PDB entry 8YO5 | electron microscopy, 3.93 A resolution | chains A and C of the 4 polymer chains in the assembly

Chain A:
Name: DNA topoisomerase medium subunit
From: Escherichia phage T4
Notes: EC 5.6.2.2
UniProtKB: P07065 (TOP5_BPT4); residue numbers follow UniProt; this construct covers 1-442
Amino-acid sequence (452 residues; each row starts with the number of its first residue):
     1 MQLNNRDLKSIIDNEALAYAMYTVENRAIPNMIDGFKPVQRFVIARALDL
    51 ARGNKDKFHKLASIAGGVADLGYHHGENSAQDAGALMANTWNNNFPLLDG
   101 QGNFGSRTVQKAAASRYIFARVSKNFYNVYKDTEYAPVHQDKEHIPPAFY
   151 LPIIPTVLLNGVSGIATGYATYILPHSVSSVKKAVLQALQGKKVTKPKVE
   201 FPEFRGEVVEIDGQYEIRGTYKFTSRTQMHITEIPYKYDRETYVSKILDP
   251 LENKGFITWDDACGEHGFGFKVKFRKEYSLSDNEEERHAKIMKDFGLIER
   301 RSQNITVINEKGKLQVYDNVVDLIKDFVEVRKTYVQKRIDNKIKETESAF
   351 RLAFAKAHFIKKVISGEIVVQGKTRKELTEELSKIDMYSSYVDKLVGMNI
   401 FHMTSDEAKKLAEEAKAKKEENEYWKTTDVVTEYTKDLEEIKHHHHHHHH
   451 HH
Not modelled in the structure: 443-452
Differences from the reference sequence: expression tag (443-452)
Curated features (UniProtKB/Swiss-Prot):
  - active site: Tyr117 (O-(5'-phospho-DNA)-tyrosine intermediate)

Chain C:
Name: DNA topoisomerase (ATP-hydrolyzing)
From: Enterobacteria phage T6
Notes: EC 5.6.2.2
UniProtKB: A0A346FJ89 (A0A346FJ89_BPT6); residues 1-605 here = UniProt positions 1-605
Amino-acid sequence (611 residues; each row starts with the number of its first residue):
     1 MIKNEIKILSDIEHIKKRSGMYIGSSANEMHERFLFGKWESVQYVPGLVK
    51 LIDEIIDNSVDEGIRTKFKFANKINVTIKNNQVTVEDNGRGIPQAMVKTP
   101 TGEEIPGPVAAWTIPKAGGNFGDDKERVTGGMNGVGSSLTNIFSVMFVGE
   151 TGDGQNNIVVRCSNGMENKSWETIPGKWKGTRVTFIPDFMSFETNELSQV
   201 YLDITLDRLQTLAVVYPDIQFTFNGKKVQGNFKKYARQYDEHAIVQEQEN
   251 CSIAVGRSPDGFRQLTYVNNIHTKNGGHHIDCVMDDICEDLIPQIKRKFK
   301 IDVTKARVKECLTIVMFVRDMKNMRFDSQTKERLTSPFGEIRSHIQLDAK
   351 KISRAILNNEAILMPIIEAALARKLAAEKAAETKAAKKASKAKVHKHIKA
   401 NLCGKDADTTLFLTEGDSAIGYLIDVRDKELHGGYPLRGKVLNSWGMSYA
   451 DMLKNKELFDICAITGLVLGEKAENLNYHNIAIMTDADHDGLGSIYPSLL
   501 GFFSNWPELFEQGRIRFVKTPVIIAHVGKKQEWFYTVAEYESAKDALPKH
   551 SIRYIKGLGSLEKSEYREMIQNPVYDVVKLPENWKELFEMLMGDNADLRK
   601 EWMSQHHHHHH
Not modelled in the structure: 1-392, 593-611
Differences from the reference sequence: expression tag (606-611)

How chain A and chain C interact:
Contacting residue pairs (32):
  Met1(A) - Gln571(C)
  Met1(A) - Pro573(C)
  Gln2(A) - Pro573(C)  hydrogen bond (backbone-backbone)
  Gln2(A) - Val574(C)
  Leu3(A) - Val574(C)
  Leu3(A) - Tyr575(C)
  Asn4(A) - Val574(C)
  Asn4(A) - Tyr575(C)
  Asn4(A) - Asp576(C)
  Asn5(A) - Arg516(C)
  Asn5(A) - Tyr575(C)
  Asn5(A) - Val577(C)
  Arg6(A) - Asp576(C)  salt bridge
  Arg6(A) - Val577(C)
  Asp7(A) - Phe510(C)
  Asp7(A) - Val577(C)
  Asp7(A) - Val578(C)
  Asp7(A) - Lys579(C)
  Asp7(A) - Leu580(C)  hydrogen bond (backbone-backbone)
  Leu8(A) - Lys579(C)
  Lys9(A) - Lys579(C)
  Lys9(A) - Pro581(C)
  Lys9(A) - Leu587(C)
  Ile11(A) - Lys579(C)
  Ile12(A) - Lys579(C)
  Ile12(A) - Leu587(C)
  Ile12(A) - Met590(C)  hydrophobic
  Glu15(A) - His489(C)  salt bridge
  Glu15(A) - Leu492(C)
  Glu15(A) - Gly493(C)
  Ala18(A) - His489(C)
  Glu143(A) - Lys556(C)
Also at the interface, not in a pair above, chain C (22 interface residues in all): Pro497, Lys519, Tyr554, Asn572

Summary:
Chain A and chain C form an interface of 14 and 22 residues respectively, with 2 hydrogen bonds and 2 salt
bridges. Polar pairs include Arg6(A)-Asp576(C), Glu15(A)-His489(C) and Gln2(A)-Pro573(C). UniProt lists
active-site residue Tyr117(A) on chain A.
Here chain A is DNA topoisomerase medium subunit (Escherichia phage T4) and chain C is DNA topoisomerase
(ATP-hydrolyzing) (Enterobacteria phage T6). Entry 8YO5 (structure of phage T6 topoisomerase II central
domain) was determined by electron microscopy together with 8YLU, 8YO3, 8YO4, 8YO7, 8YOD and 8YON from the
same study.
